8FD3 - chains J and K of the 15 polymer chains in the assembly; structure by electron microscopy, 3.12 A resolution.

# Chain J (and K)
Name: Type I-B CRISPR-associated protein Cas11
Source organism: Nostoc sp. 'Peltigera membranacea cyanobiont' 210A
Notes: chain K of this document is another copy of the same molecule, construct and numbering; everything in this record applies to it too
UniProtKB: A0A235IGR9 (A0A235IGR9_9NOSO); residues 1-138 here correspond to UniProt positions 388-525 (UniProt number = residue number + 387)
Chain sequence (138 residues; numbered 1 to 138; the number before each row is that of its first residue):
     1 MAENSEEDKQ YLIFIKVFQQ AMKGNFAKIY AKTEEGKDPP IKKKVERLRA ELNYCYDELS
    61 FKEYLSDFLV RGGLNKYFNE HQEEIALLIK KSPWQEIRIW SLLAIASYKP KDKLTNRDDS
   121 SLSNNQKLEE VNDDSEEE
Disordered / not traced: 1-3, 113-138

# How chain J and chain K interact
Contacting residue pairs (33; chain J residue first):
  D8(J) - L87(K)
  D8(J) - K91(K)  salt bridge
  Y11(J) - A86(K)  hydrogen bond (side chain-backbone)
  Y11(J) - K90(K)
  L12(J) - E83(K)
  L12(J) - L87(K)  hydrophobic
  I15(J) - A86(K)  hydrophobic
  E46(J) - K28(K)
  R49(J) - D67(K)  salt bridge
  R49(J) - V70(K)
  R49(J) - R71(K)
  N53(J) - D67(K)  hydrogen bond
  Q95(J) - L59(K)
  Q95(J) - E63(K)
  R98(J) - E63(K)  salt bridge
  I99(J) - L59(K)  hydrophobic
  I99(J) - K62(K)
  I99(J) - E63(K)
  I99(J) - S66(K)
  W100(J) - K90(K)
  L102(J) - S66(K)
  L102(J) - D67(K)
  L102(J) - V70(K)
  L103(J) - I89(K)  hydrophobic
  I105(J) - V70(K)  hydrophobic
  A106(J) - N75(K)
  A106(J) - F78(K)  hydrophobic
  S107(J) - F78(K)
  S107(J) - Q82(K)  hydrogen bond (backbone-side chain)
  K109(J) - L74(K)
  K109(J) - N79(K)
  P110(J) - N79(K)
  P110(J) - Q82(K)
Also at the interface, not in a pair above, chain J (23 interface residues in all): S5, Q19, K42, V45, E96
Also at the interface, not in a pair above, chain K (20 interface residues in all): L69

# Overview
Chain J and chain K form an interface of 23 and 20 residues respectively; the contacts include 3 hydrogen
bonds and 3 salt bridges. Polar contacts include D8(J)-K91(K), R49(J)-D67(K) and R98(J)-E63(K).
Both chains are Type I-B CRISPR-associated protein Cas11 (Nostoc sp. 'Peltigera membranacea cyanobiont' 210A).
Entry 8FD3 (Cryo-EM structure of Cascade-PAM complex in type I-B CAST system) was determined by electron
microscopy, deposited together with 8FCJ, 8FCU, 8FCV, 8FCW, 8FD2, 8FF4 and 8FF5.
